PDB entry 5W9N | electron microscopy, 5.00 A resolution (low resolution: residue-level contacts below are approximate; hydrogen-bond / salt-bridge calls are withheld) | chains D and G of the 10 polymer chains in the assembly

== Chain D (and G) ==
Molecule: Mers S
Source organism: Middle East respiratory syndrome-related coronavirus
Notes: chain G of this document is another copy of the same molecule, construct and numbering; everything in this record applies to it too
UniProtKB: W5ZZF5 (W5ZZF5_9BETC); residue numbers follow UniProt; this construct covers 1-1291
Sequence (1329 residues; numbered 1 to 1329; the number before each row is that of its first residue):
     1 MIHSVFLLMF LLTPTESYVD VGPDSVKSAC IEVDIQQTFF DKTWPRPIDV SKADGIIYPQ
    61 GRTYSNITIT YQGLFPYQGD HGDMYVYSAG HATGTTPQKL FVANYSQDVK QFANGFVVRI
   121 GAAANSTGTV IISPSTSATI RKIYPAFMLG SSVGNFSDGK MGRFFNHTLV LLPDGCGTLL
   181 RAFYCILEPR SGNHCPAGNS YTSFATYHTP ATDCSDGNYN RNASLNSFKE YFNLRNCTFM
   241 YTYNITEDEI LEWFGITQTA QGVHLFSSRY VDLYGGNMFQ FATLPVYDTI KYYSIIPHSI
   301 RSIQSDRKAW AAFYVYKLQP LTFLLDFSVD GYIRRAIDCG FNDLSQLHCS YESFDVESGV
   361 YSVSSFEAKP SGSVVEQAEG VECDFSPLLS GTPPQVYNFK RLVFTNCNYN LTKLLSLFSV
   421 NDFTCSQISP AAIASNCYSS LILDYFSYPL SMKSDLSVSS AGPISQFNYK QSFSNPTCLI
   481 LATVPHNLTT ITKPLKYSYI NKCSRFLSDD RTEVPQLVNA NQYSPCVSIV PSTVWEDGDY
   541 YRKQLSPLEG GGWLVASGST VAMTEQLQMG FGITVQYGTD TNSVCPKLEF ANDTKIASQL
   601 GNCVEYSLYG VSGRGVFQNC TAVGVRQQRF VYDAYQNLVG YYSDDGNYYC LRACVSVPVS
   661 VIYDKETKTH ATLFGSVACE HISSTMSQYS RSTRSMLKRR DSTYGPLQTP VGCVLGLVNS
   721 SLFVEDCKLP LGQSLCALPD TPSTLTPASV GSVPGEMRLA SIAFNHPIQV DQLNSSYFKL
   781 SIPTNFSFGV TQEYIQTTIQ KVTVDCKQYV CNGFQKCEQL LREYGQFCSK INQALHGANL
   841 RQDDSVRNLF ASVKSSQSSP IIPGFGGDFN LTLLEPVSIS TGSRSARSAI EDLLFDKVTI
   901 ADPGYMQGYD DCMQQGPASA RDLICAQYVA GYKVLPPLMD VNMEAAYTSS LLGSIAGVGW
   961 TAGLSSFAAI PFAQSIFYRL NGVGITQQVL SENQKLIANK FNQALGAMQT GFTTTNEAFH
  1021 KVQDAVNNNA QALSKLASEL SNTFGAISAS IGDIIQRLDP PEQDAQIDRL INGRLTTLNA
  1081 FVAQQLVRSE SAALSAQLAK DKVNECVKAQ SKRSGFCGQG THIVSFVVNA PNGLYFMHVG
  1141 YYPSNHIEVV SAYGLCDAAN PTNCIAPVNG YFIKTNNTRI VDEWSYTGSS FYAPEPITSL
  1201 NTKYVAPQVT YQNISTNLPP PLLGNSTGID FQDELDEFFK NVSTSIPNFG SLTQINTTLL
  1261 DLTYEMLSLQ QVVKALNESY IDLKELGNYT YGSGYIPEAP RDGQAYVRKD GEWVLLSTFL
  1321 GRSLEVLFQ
Not modelled in the structure: 1-752, 878-885, 1224-1329 (chain G: 1-752, 878-885, 1177-1182, 1224-1329)
Sequence notes: conflict F506 (Leu in W5ZZF5), A748 (Arg in W5ZZF5), G751 (Arg in W5ZZF5); engineered mutation P1060 (Val in W5ZZF5), P1061 (Leu in W5ZZF5); expression tag (1292-1329)
Cystine bridges: C806-C828, C811-C817, C912-C925, C1106-C1117, C1156-C1164
Reported in the primary citation:
  - mutagenesis - V1060P/L1061P (>50-fold): increased expression

== Interface between chain D and chain G ==
Contacting residue pairs - 59 pairs, chain D then chain G:
  F764(D) - M943(G)
  F764(D) - A946(G)
  F764(D) - Y947(G)
  P767(D) - S855(G)
  P767(D) - S856(G)
  P767(D) - Q857(G)
  P767(D) - S858(G)
  P767(D) - S950(G)
  I768(D) - S856(G)
  I768(D) - Q857(G)
  I768(D) - S858(G)
  Q769(D) - S858(G)
  Q769(D) - S859(G)
  Q769(D) - P860(G)
  V770(D) - S858(G)
  V770(D) - S859(G)
  V770(D) - P860(G)
  V770(D) - F967(G)
  V770(D) - A969(G)
  D771(D) - P860(G)
  D771(D) - A969(G)
  Q772(D) - S859(G)
  Q772(D) - F865(G)
  Q772(D) - A969(G)
  Q772(D) - I970(G)
  Q772(D) - P971(G)
  Q772(D) - F972(G)
  L773(D) - A969(G)
  L773(D) - P971(G)
  F778(D) - A968(G)
  F778(D) - A969(G)
  F778(D) - I970(G)
  K779(D) - F967(G)
  K779(D) - A968(G)
  K779(D) - A969(G)
  L780(D) - F967(G)
  S781(D) - S965(G)
  S781(D) - S966(G)
  S781(D) - F967(G)
  I782(D) - S966(G)
  P783(D) - S965(G)
  G984(D) - T961(G)
  R1113(D) - N1104(G)
  G1115(D) - N1104(G)
  T1121(D) - L964(G)
  Y1153(D) - I970(G)
  Y1153(D) - P971(G)
  Y1153(D) - Q974(G)
  Y1153(D) - Y978(G)
  N1169(D) - T961(G)
  Y1171(D) - W960(G)
  Y1171(D) - S966(G)
  S1189(D) - W960(G)
  S1189(D) - T961(G)
  S1189(D) - S965(G)
  S1190(D) - S965(G)
  Y1204(D) - L1200(G)
  A1206(D) - L1200(G)
  Q1208(D) - Q987(G)
Other interface residues (no listed pair), chain D (36 interface residues in all): I762, V983, S1114, F1116, Q1119, P1143, H1146, P1167, V1205, T1210
Other interface residues (no listed pair), chain G (32 interface residues in all): S852, M939, G959, D1101, R1113

== In short ==
The interface between chain D and chain G involves 36 residues on one side and 32 on the other. The paper
reports that V1060P/L1061P of chain D increase expression.
Chain D and chain G are both Mers S (Middle East respiratory syndrome-related coronavirus); the structure,
MERS S ectodomain trimer in complex with variable domain of neutralizing antibody G4, was determined by
electron microscopy, deposited together with 5VZR, 5W9H, 5W9I, 5W9J, 5W9K, 5W9L and 3 further entries.
